PDB entry 6M0X | X-ray diffraction, 2.56 A resolution | chains A and B of the 4 polymer chains in the assembly

[Chain A]
Molecule: CRISPR-associated endonuclease Cas9 1
Organism: Streptococcus thermophilus LMD-9
Notes: EC 3.1.-.-
UniProtKB: Q03LF7 (CAS9A_STRTD); residues 2-1121 here = UniProt positions 2-1121
Sequence (1122 residues; row label = number of the first residue in the row; numbering starts at 0):
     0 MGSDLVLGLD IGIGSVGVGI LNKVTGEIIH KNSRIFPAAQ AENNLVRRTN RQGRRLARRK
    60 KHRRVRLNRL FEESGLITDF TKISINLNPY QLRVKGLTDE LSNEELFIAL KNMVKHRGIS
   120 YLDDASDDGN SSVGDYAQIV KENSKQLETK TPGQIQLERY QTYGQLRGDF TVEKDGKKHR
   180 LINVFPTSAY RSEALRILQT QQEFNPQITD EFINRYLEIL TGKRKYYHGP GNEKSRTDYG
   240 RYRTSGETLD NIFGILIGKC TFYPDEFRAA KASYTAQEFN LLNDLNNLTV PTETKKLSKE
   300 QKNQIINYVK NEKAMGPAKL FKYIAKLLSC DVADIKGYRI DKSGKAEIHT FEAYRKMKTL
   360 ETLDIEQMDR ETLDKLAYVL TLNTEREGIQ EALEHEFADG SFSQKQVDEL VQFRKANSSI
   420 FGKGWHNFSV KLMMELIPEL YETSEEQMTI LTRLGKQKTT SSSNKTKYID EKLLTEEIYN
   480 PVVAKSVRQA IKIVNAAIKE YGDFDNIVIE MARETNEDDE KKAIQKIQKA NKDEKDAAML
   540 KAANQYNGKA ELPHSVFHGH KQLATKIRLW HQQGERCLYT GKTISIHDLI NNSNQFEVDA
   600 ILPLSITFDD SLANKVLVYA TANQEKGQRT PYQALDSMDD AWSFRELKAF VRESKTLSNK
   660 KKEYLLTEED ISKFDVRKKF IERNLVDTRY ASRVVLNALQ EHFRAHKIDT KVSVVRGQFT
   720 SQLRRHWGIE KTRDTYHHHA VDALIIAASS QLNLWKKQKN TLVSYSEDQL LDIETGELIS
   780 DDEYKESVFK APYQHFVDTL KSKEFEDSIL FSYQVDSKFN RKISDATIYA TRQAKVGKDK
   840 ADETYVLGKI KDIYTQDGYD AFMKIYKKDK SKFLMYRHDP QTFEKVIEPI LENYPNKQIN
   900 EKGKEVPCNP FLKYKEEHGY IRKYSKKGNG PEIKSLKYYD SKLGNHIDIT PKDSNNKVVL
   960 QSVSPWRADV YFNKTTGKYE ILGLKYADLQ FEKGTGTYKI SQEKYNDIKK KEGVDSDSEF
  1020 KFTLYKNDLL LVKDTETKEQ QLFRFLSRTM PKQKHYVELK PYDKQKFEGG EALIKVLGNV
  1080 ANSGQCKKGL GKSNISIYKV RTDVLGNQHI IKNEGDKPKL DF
Not modelled in the structure: 0-3, 121-148, 292-294, 328-329, 455-466, 676-679, 754-790
Construct notes: initiating methionine (0); expression tag (1); engineered mutation Ala-599 (His in Q03LF7)
Metal / ion sites: barium ion site 1 near Asp-168 (its only coordinating residue here); barium ion site 2: Lys-357, Leu-359, Asp-363; Mg2+ site 1: Asp-398, Ser-1082; barium ion site 3: Gly-421 (shared with 1 residue of chain C); barium ion site 4 near Thr-514 (its only coordinating residue here); Mg2+ site 2: Asp-598, Asn-622 (shared with 2 residues of chain C); barium ion site 5: Asp-824, Ser-961; barium ion site 6 near Lys-848 (its only coordinating residue here)
Swiss-Prot annotation at these positions:
  - active site: Asp-9 (For RuvC-like nuclease domain)
  - binding site (Mg(2+)): Asp-9, Glu-509, Glu-513, His-738

[Chain B]
Molecule: 71-nt RNA strand
Sequence (71 nucleotides; row label = number of the first residue in the row; numbering starts at 0):
     0 GGUGCUAAGA UUAAUCAGGA UGUUUUUGUA CUCGAAAGAA GCUACAAAGA UAAGGCUUCA
    60 UGCCGAAAUC A
Metal / ion sites: barium ion site 1 near U2 (its only coordinating residue here); barium ion site 2 near G33 (its only coordinating residue here); barium ion site 3 near G40 (its only coordinating residue here); barium ion site 4: U50, G53

[How chain A and chain B interact]
Pairs across the interface - 261 pairs, chain A then chain B:
  Gln-39(A) / A66(B)  phosphate contact
  Gln-39(A) / A67(B)  phosphate contact
  Ala-40(A) / A66(B)  phosphate contact
  Ala-40(A) / A67(B)  hydrogen bond to the phosphate
  Asn-43(A) / A13(B)  hydrogen bond to the phosphate
  Asn-43(A) / U14(B)  hydrogen bond to the phosphate
  Asn-43(A) / A66(B)  sugar contact
  Val-45(A) / A65(B)  base contact
  Arg-46(A) / G64(B)  salt bridge to the phosphate
  Arg-46(A) / A65(B)  salt bridge to the phosphate
  Arg-46(A) / A66(B)  hydrogen bond to the base
  Arg-47(A) / A13(B)  salt bridge to the phosphate
  Arg-47(A) / U14(B)  salt bridge to the phosphate
  Arg-47(A) / C15(B)  phosphate contact
  Asn-49(A) / A65(B)  base contact
  Arg-50(A) / U14(B)  salt bridge to the phosphate
  Arg-50(A) / C15(B)  salt bridge to the phosphate
  Arg-50(A) / G64(B)  phosphate contact
  Gln-51(A) / C15(B)  base contact
  Arg-53(A) / A51(B)  phosphate contact
  Arg-53(A) / G64(B)  salt bridge to the phosphate
  Arg-53(A) / A65(B)  salt bridge to the phosphate
  Arg-54(A) / C15(B)  salt bridge to the phosphate
  Arg-54(A) / A16(B)  salt bridge to the phosphate
  Arg-54(A) / C63(B)  salt bridge to the phosphate
  Leu-55(A) / G17(B)  base contact
  Leu-55(A) / G18(B)  phosphate contact
  Arg-57(A) / C62(B)  salt bridge to the phosphate
  Arg-57(A) / C63(B)  salt bridge to the phosphate
  Arg-58(A) / A16(B)  salt bridge to the phosphate
  Arg-58(A) / G17(B)  salt bridge to the phosphate
  Arg-58(A) / G61(B)  salt bridge to the phosphate
  Arg-58(A) / C62(B)  salt bridge to the phosphate
  Lys-59(A) / A19(B)  salt bridge to the phosphate
  Lys-60(A) / A49(B)  salt bridge to the phosphate
  Lys-60(A) / U50(B)  salt bridge to the phosphate
  His-61(A) / A59(B)  hydrogen bond to the sugar
  His-61(A) / G61(B)  phosphate contact
  Arg-62(A) / G18(B)  salt bridge to the phosphate
  Arg-63(A) / G48(B)  salt bridge to the phosphate
  Arg-63(A) / A49(B)  salt bridge to the phosphate
  Arg-65(A) / U60(B)  phosphate contact
  Arg-68(A) / C58(B)  hydrogen bond to the sugar
  Arg-68(A) / A59(B)  hydrogen bond to the base
  Ile-84(A) / A46(B)  hydrogen bond to the sugar
  Ile-84(A) / A47(B)  sugar contact
  Asn-85(A) / U26(B)  hydrogen bond to the sugar
  Asn-85(A) / G27(B)  hydrogen bond to the sugar
  Pro-88(A) / A46(B)  sugar contact
  Tyr-89(A) / A45(B)  phosphate contact
  Tyr-89(A) / A46(B)  hydrogen bond to the phosphate
  Lys-110(A) / A47(B)  phosphate contact
  Lys-110(A) / G48(B)  salt bridge to the phosphate
  Asn-111(A) / A46(B)  phosphate contact
  Lys-114(A) / A47(B)  salt bridge to the phosphate
  Lys-114(A) / G48(B)  phosphate contact
  His-115(A) / A19(B)  phosphate contact
  Arg-116(A) / G17(B)  hydrogen bond to the phosphate
  Arg-116(A) / G18(B)  salt bridge to the phosphate
  Arg-116(A) / A19(B)  phosphate contact
  Gly-117(A) / G18(B)  sugar contact
  Gly-117(A) / A19(B)  hydrogen bond to the phosphate
  Ile-118(A) / G18(B)  sugar contact
  Tyr-159(A) / C44(B)  sugar contact
  Tyr-159(A) / A45(B)  hydrogen bond to the sugar
  Gly-163(A) / C44(B)  hydrogen bond to the sugar
  Gln-164(A) / C44(B)  phosphate contact
  Gln-164(A) / A45(B)  phosphate contact
  Leu-165(A) / A45(B)  hydrogen bond to the phosphate
  Leu-165(A) / A46(B)  phosphate contact
  Arg-166(A) / U20(B)  salt bridge to the phosphate
  Arg-166(A) / A45(B)  hydrogen bond to the phosphate
  Arg-166(A) / A46(B)  salt bridge to the phosphate
  Gly-167(A) / U20(B)  hydrogen bond to the phosphate
  Ile-181(A) / A19(B)  sugar contact
  Asn-182(A) / A19(B)  sugar contact
  Asn-182(A) / U20(B)  hydrogen bond to the phosphate
  Val-183(A) / A19(B)  sugar contact
  Lys-222(A) / A16(B)  sugar contact
  Lys-222(A) / G17(B)  sugar contact
  Lys-222(A) / U60(B)  base contact
  Arg-223(A) / A16(B)  hydrogen bond to the sugar
  Arg-223(A) / G17(B)  hydrogen bond to the phosphate
  Arg-223(A) / U60(B)  base contact
  Arg-223(A) / G61(B)  salt bridge to the phosphate
  Arg-223(A) / C62(B)  salt bridge to the phosphate
  Lys-224(A) / A16(B)  sugar contact
  Tyr-225(A) / C15(B)  hydrogen bond to the sugar
  Tyr-225(A) / A16(B)  sugar contact
  Gly-228(A) / C15(B)  sugar contact
  Gly-228(A) / A16(B)  sugar contact
  Pro-229(A) / C15(B)  phosphate contact
  Pro-229(A) / A16(B)  phosphate contact
  Pro-229(A) / C62(B)  phosphate contact
  Pro-229(A) / C63(B)  phosphate contact
  Gly-230(A) / U60(B)  base contact
  Gly-230(A) / C62(B)  hydrogen bond to the phosphate
  Asn-231(A) / U60(B)  phosphate contact
  Asn-231(A) / G61(B)  hydrogen bond to the sugar
  Lys-233(A) / U57(B)  sugar contact
  Lys-233(A) / C58(B)  salt bridge to the phosphate
  Ser-234(A) / U57(B)  hydrogen bond to the base
  Ser-234(A) / G61(B)  hydrogen bond to the sugar
  Ser-234(A) / C62(B)  sugar contact
  Thr-236(A) / C62(B)  phosphate contact
  Thr-236(A) / C63(B)  hydrogen bond to the phosphate
  Tyr-238(A) / U14(B)  phosphate contact
  Tyr-238(A) / C15(B)  phosphate contact
  Tyr-238(A) / C63(B)  phosphate contact
  Tyr-238(A) / G64(B)  hydrogen bond to the phosphate
  Arg-240(A) / U60(B)  hydrogen bond to the base
  Tyr-241(A) / U60(B)  hydrogen bond to the base
  Ile-251(A) / C15(B)  sugar contact
  Phe-252(A) / U14(B)  base contact
  Thr-260(A) / G3(B)  phosphate contact
  Thr-260(A) / C4(B)  hydrogen bond to the phosphate
  Lys-270(A) / A6(B)  salt bridge to the phosphate
  Phe-278(A) / C4(B)  sugar contact
  Asn-279(A) / U5(B)  sugar contact
  Arg-338(A) / U5(B)  hydrogen bond to the sugar
  Lys-341(A) / A7(B)  hydrogen bond to the base
  Glu-346(A) / A6(B)  sugar contact
  His-348(A) / U5(B)  hydrogen bond to the sugar
  His-425(A) / C4(B)  phosphate contact
  His-425(A) / U5(B)  salt bridge to the phosphate
  Asn-426(A) / C4(B)  hydrogen bond to the phosphate
  Asn-426(A) / U5(B)  hydrogen bond to the phosphate
  Phe-427(A) / G3(B)  sugar contact
  Phe-427(A) / C4(B)  sugar contact
  Glu-445(A) / G3(B)  hydrogen bond to the base
  Gln-446(A) / G3(B)  hydrogen bond to the sugar
  Gln-446(A) / C4(B)  hydrogen bond to the sugar
  Met-447(A) / G3(B)  base contact
  Lys-471(A) / C69(B)  salt bridge to the phosphate
  Tyr-478(A) / A12(B)  hydrogen bond to the sugar
  Tyr-478(A) / A13(B)  sugar contact
  Asn-479(A) / A12(B)  sugar contact
  Pro-480(A) / A13(B)  sugar contact
  Pro-480(A) / A66(B)  sugar contact
  Lys-484(A) / A67(B)  salt bridge to the phosphate
  Lys-484(A) / U68(B)  phosphate contact
  Arg-487(A) / A67(B)  phosphate contact
  Arg-487(A) / U68(B)  salt bridge to the phosphate
  Lys-491(A) / C69(B)  salt bridge to the phosphate
  Arg-512(A) / G1(B)  salt bridge to the phosphate
  Arg-512(A) / U2(B)  salt bridge to the phosphate
  Thr-514(A) / G0(B)  phosphate contact
  Gln-527(A) / G8(B)  hydrogen bond to the base
  Asn-530(A) / G8(B)  hydrogen bond to the sugar
  Asn-530(A) / A9(B)  phosphate contact
  Lys-534(A) / G8(B)  salt bridge to the phosphate
  Arg-567(A) / A9(B)  salt bridge to the phosphate
  Phe-607(A) / U11(B)  phosphate contact
  Asp-609(A) / U11(B)  hydrogen bond to the phosphate
  Ser-610(A) / U10(B)  phosphate contact
  Ser-610(A) / U11(B)  hydrogen bond to the phosphate
  Leu-611(A) / U10(B)  hydrogen bond to the phosphate
  Glu-681(A) / U10(B)  phosphate contact
  Glu-681(A) / U11(B)  phosphate contact
  Arg-682(A) / U11(B)  phosphate contact
  Arg-682(A) / A12(B)  salt bridge to the phosphate
  Val-685(A) / U10(B)  base contact
  Val-685(A) / U11(B)  sugar contact
  Asp-686(A) / U11(B)  sugar contact
  Arg-692(A) / U2(B)  salt bridge to the phosphate
  Arg-692(A) / G3(B)  salt bridge to the phosphate
  Leu-695(A) / G1(B)  phosphate contact
  Asn-696(A) / U2(B)  hydrogen bond to the phosphate
  Gln-699(A) / G1(B)  hydrogen bond to the sugar
  Val-713(A) / G0(B)  phosphate contact
  Val-713(A) / G1(B)  sugar contact
  Arg-715(A) / G0(B)  salt bridge to the phosphate
  Arg-715(A) / G1(B)  salt bridge to the phosphate
  Gln-813(A) / C69(B)  hydrogen bond to the sugar
  Val-814(A) / C69(B)  base contact
  Asp-815(A) / C69(B)  hydrogen bond to the base
  Ser-816(A) / C69(B)  hydrogen bond to the base
  Lys-817(A) / A66(B)  salt bridge to the phosphate
  Lys-817(A) / A67(B)  base contact
  Lys-817(A) / U68(B)  base contact
  Lys-817(A) / C69(B)  base contact
  Asn-819(A) / A51(B)  hydrogen bond to the base
  Asn-819(A) / A52(B)  hydrogen bond to the base
  Asn-819(A) / G64(B)  hydrogen bond to the sugar
  Asn-819(A) / A65(B)  sugar contact
  Asn-819(A) / A66(B)  phosphate contact
  Arg-820(A) / A51(B)  hydrogen bond to the base
  Arg-820(A) / A65(B)  sugar contact
  Arg-820(A) / A66(B)  salt bridge to the phosphate
  Arg-820(A) / A67(B)  salt bridge to the phosphate
  Arg-820(A) / C69(B)  base contact
  Lys-821(A) / A51(B)  base contact
  Lys-821(A) / A65(B)  hydrogen bond to the sugar
  Ile-822(A) / A51(B)  hydrogen bond to the base
  Ile-822(A) / A52(B)  sugar contact
  Ile-827(A) / U22(B)  hydrogen bond to the sugar
  Ile-827(A) / U23(B)  sugar contact
  Ala-829(A) / U23(B)  phosphate contact
  Ala-829(A) / U24(B)  phosphate contact
  Arg-831(A) / U24(B)  salt bridge to the phosphate
  Arg-831(A) / C41(B)  salt bridge to the phosphate
  Lys-848(A) / U22(B)  salt bridge to the phosphate
  Lys-848(A) / U23(B)  salt bridge to the phosphate
  Leu-873(A) / C41(B)  phosphate contact
  Met-874(A) / C41(B)  sugar contact
  His-877(A) / G40(B)  sugar contact
  His-877(A) / C41(B)  sugar contact
  Asp-878(A) / C41(B)  base contact
  Gln-880(A) / U31(B)  hydrogen bond to the sugar
  Lys-922(A) / C30(B)  hydrogen bond to the base
  Lys-922(A) / C41(B)  hydrogen bond to the base
  Lys-922(A) / U42(B)  sugar contact
  Tyr-923(A) / C30(B)  hydrogen bond to the sugar
  Tyr-923(A) / U31(B)  sugar contact
  Ser-924(A) / C30(B)  phosphate contact
  Ser-924(A) / U31(B)  phosphate contact
  Lys-925(A) / U31(B)  hydrogen bond to the phosphate
  Lys-925(A) / C32(B)  salt bridge to the phosphate
  Asn-928(A) / C30(B)  hydrogen bond to the phosphate
  Gly-929(A) / C30(B)  sugar contact
  Pro-930(A) / A29(B)  base contact
  Pro-930(A) / C30(B)  sugar contact
  Pro-930(A) / U42(B)  base contact
  Pro-930(A) / A43(B)  sugar contact
  Glu-931(A) / U42(B)  hydrogen bond to the sugar
  Glu-931(A) / A43(B)  sugar contact
  Ile-932(A) / U42(B)  sugar contact
  Lys-933(A) / U42(B)  phosphate contact
  Lys-933(A) / A43(B)  hydrogen bond to the phosphate
  Lys-933(A) / C44(B)  salt bridge to the phosphate
  Ser-934(A) / U42(B)  sugar contact
  Ser-934(A) / A43(B)  hydrogen bond to the phosphate
  Leu-935(A) / U42(B)  phosphate contact
  Lys-936(A) / U42(B)  hydrogen bond to the phosphate
  Ile-946(A) / A52(B)  sugar contact
  Ile-948(A) / A52(B)  sugar contact
  Pro-950(A) / U24(B)  sugar contact
  Pro-950(A) / G48(B)  base contact
  Asp-952(A) / U24(B)  sugar contact
  Asp-952(A) / U25(B)  sugar contact
  Ser-953(A) / U24(B)  hydrogen bond to the phosphate
  Ser-953(A) / U25(B)  phosphate contact
  Asn-954(A) / U24(B)  phosphate contact
  Asn-954(A) / U25(B)  hydrogen bond to the phosphate
  Val-957(A) / U23(B)  sugar contact
  Val-957(A) / U24(B)  sugar contact
  Leu-959(A) / A51(B)  sugar contact
  Tyr-985(A) / A52(B)  base contact
  Ala-986(A) / A52(B)  base contact
  Leu-988(A) / A52(B)  base contact
  Gln-989(A) / A52(B)  hydrogen bond to the sugar
  Gln-989(A) / G53(B)  sugar contact
  Phe-990(A) / A52(B)  base contact
  Phe-990(A) / G53(B)  hydrogen bond to the sugar
  Phe-990(A) / G54(B)  phosphate contact
  Glu-991(A) / G54(B)  phosphate contact
  Lys-992(A) / G54(B)  sugar contact
  Lys-992(A) / C55(B)  salt bridge to the phosphate
  Gly-993(A) / C55(B)  hydrogen bond to the phosphate
  Gly-995(A) / G54(B)  sugar contact
  Tyr-997(A) / A52(B)  hydrogen bond to the base
Other interface residues (no listed pair), chain A (163 interface residues in all): Asn-42, Leu-44, Ser-119, Asp-168, Gly-221, Tyr-226, Arg-235, Phe-261, Asn-282, Leu-450, Gln-488, Lys-531, Asp-608, Gln-623, Thr-826, Tyr-828

[Summary]
The interface between chain A and chain B involves 163 residues on one side and 60 on the other, with 73
hydrogen bonds and 56 salt bridges. Polar pairs include Arg-46(A)/A66(B), Arg-68(A)/A59(B) and
Ser-234(A)/U57(B).
Here chain A is CRISPR-associated endonuclease Cas9 1 (Streptococcus thermophilus LMD-9) and chain B is a
71-nt RNA strand. Entry 6M0X (Crystal structure of Streptococcus thermophilus Cas9 in complex with AGGA PAM)
was determined by X-ray diffraction (same publication as 6M0V and 6M0W).
